PDB entry 1I4Y | X-ray diffraction, 1.80 A resolution | chains A and C of the 8 polymer chains in the assembly

== Chain A (and C) ==
Protein: Methemerythrin
Source organism: Phascolopsis gouldii
Notes: chain C of this document is another copy of the same molecule, construct and numbering; everything in this record applies to it too
UniProtKB: P02244 (HEMT_PHAGO); residues 0-113 here correspond to UniProt positions 1-114 (UniProt number = residue number + 1)
Sequence (114 residues; row label = number of the first residue in the row; numbering starts at 0):
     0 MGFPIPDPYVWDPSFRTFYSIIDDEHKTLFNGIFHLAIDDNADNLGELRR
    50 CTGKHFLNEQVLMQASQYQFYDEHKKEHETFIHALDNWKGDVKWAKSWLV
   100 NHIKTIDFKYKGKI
Unresolved in the structure: 0
Swiss-Prot annotation at these positions:
  - binding site (Fe cation): His-25, His-54, Glu-58, His-73, His-77, His-101, Asp-106
Metal / ion sites: mu-oxo-diiron Fe: His-25, His-54, Glu-58, His-73, His-77, His-101, Asp-106 (together with chloride ion)
Residues lining bound ligands: mu-oxo-diiron (FEO): His-25, His-54, Phe-55, Glu-58, His-73, His-77, His-101, Asp-106, Tyr-109

== Chain A / chain C interface ==
Contacting residue pairs (16):
  Gln-63(A) with Leu-56(C)
  Ala-64(A) with Lys-53(C); Leu-56(C), hydrophobic
  Ser-65(A) with Arg-48(C), hydrogen bond (backbone-side chain); Arg-49(C); Gly-52(C); Lys-53(C)
  Gln-66(A) with Arg-48(C), hydrogen bond (backbone-side chain); Gly-52(C); Phe-55(C); Leu-56(C)
  Gln-68(A) with Arg-48(C); Asp-85(C)
  Gly-111(A) with Arg-49(C)
  Lys-112(A) with Arg-49(C)
  Ile-113(A) with Arg-49(C)
Interface residues without a listed pair, chain A (9 interface residues in all): Tyr-67
Interface residues without a listed pair, chain C (8 interface residues in all): Gly-45

== Overview ==
9 residues of chain A and 8 residues of chain C are in contact, with 2 hydrogen bonds. Among the polar pairs
are Ser-65(A)/Arg-48(C) and Gln-66(A)/Arg-48(C). Chain A binds mu-oxo-diiron. From UniProt: 7 Fe
cation-binding residues on chain A.
Both chains are Methemerythrin (Phascolopsis gouldii). Entry 1I4Y (The crystal structure of phascolopsis
gouldii wild type methemerythrin) was determined by X-ray diffraction, deposited together with 1I4Z.
